Entry 4CV0 (X-ray diffraction, 2.20 A resolution); this record covers chains A and B of the 4 polymer chains in the assembly.

# Chain A (and B)
Name: Enoyl-[acyl-carrier-protein] reductase [NADPH]
Source organism: Staphylococcus aureus
Notes: EC 1.3.1.10; chain B of this document is another copy of the same molecule, construct and numbering; everything in this record applies to it too
UniProt: Q7A6D8 (Q7A6D8_STAAN); residues 1-256 here = UniProt positions 1-256
Sequence (282 residues; numbered -25 to 256; the number before each row is that of its first residue; numbers below 1 keep their minus sign (Met-25 is residue -25)):
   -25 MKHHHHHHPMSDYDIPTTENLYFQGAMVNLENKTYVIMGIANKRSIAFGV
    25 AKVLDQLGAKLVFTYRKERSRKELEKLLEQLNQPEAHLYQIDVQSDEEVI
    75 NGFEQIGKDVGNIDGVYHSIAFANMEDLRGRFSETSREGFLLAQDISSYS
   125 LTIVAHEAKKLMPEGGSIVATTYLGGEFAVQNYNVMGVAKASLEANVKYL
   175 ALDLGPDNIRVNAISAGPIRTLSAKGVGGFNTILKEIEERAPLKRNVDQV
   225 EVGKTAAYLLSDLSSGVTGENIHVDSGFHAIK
Not modelled in the structure: -25 to 2 (chain B: -25 to 1)
Differences from the reference sequence: expression tag (-25 to 0); engineered mutation Val2 (Leu in Q7A6D8)
Residues lining bound ligands:
  - NADPH (NDP; NADPH dihydro-nicotinamide-adenine-dinucleotide phosphate): Gly13, Ile14, Ala15, Ser19, Ile20, Arg40, Lys41, Ser44, Ile65, Asp66, Val67, Gln68, Ser93, Ile94, Ala95, Phe96, Ile120, Thr145, Thr146, Tyr147, Tyr157, Lys164, Ala190, Gly191, Pro192, Ile193, Thr195, Leu196, Ser197, Phe204
  - PT6 (1-(3-amino-2-methylbenzyl)-4-[2-(thiophen-2-yl)ethoxy]pyridin-2(1H)-one): Ala95, Phe96, Ala97, Leu102, Tyr147, Val154, Gln155, Asn156, Tyr157, Met160, Lys164, Pro192, Ser197, Ala198, Val201, Gly202, Gly203, Phe204, Ile207
From the paper describing this entry:
  - binding site for PT6: Tyr157
  - catalytic residues: Tyr157 (citing earlier work)
  - specificity-determining residues: Val201, Ile207 (proposed by the authors, not directly observed)
  - mutagenesis - A95V: increased growth in response to PT166

# How chain A and chain B interact
Contacting residue pairs (88):
  Val67(A) - Arg111(B)  hydrogen bond (backbone-side chain)
  Gln68(A) - Arg111(B)
  Ser69(A) - Arg111(B)
  Asp70(A) - Arg111(B)  salt bridge
  Arg105(A) - Lys133(B)
  Arg105(A) - Asp177(B)  salt bridge
  Arg105(A) - Leu178(B)
  Arg105(A) - Asp181(B)  salt bridge
  Phe106(A) - Thr126(B)
  Phe106(A) - Asn170(B)
  Phe106(A) - Tyr173(B)  hydrophobic
  Phe106(A) - Leu174(B)  hydrophobic
  Phe106(A) - Asp177(B)  hydrogen bond (backbone-side chain)
  Ser107(A) - Thr126(B)
  Ser107(A) - His130(B)
  Ser107(A) - Leu174(B)
  Ser107(A) - Asp177(B)  hydrogen bond
  Ser107(A) - Leu178(B)
  Glu108(A) - His130(B)
  Thr109(A) - Tyr123(B)  hydrogen bond (backbone-side chain)
  Ser110(A) - Tyr123(B)
  Arg111(A) - Val67(B)  hydrogen bond (side chain-backbone)
  Arg111(A) - Gln68(B)  hydrogen bond (side chain-backbone)
  Arg111(A) - Ser69(B)
  Arg111(A) - Asp70(B)  salt bridge
  Arg111(A) - Asp119(B)  salt bridge
  Arg111(A) - Tyr123(B)  hydrogen bond (backbone-side chain)
  Phe114(A) - Ser122(B)
  Phe114(A) - Tyr123(B)  hydrophobic
  Phe114(A) - Ser166(B)
  Phe114(A) - Asn170(B)
  Leu115(A) - Leu115(B)
  Leu115(A) - Gln118(B)
  Leu115(A) - Asp119(B)
  Gln118(A) - Gln118(B)  hydrogen bond
  Gln118(A) - Ser166(B)
  Asp119(A) - Arg111(B)  salt bridge
  Asp119(A) - Leu115(B)
  Ser122(A) - Phe114(B)
  Tyr123(A) - Thr109(B)  hydrogen bond (side chain-backbone)
  Tyr123(A) - Ser110(B)
  Tyr123(A) - Arg111(B)  hydrogen bond (side chain-backbone)
  Tyr123(A) - Phe114(B)  hydrophobic
  Thr126(A) - Phe106(B)
  Thr126(A) - Ser107(B)
  His130(A) - Ser107(B)
  His130(A) - Glu108(B)
  Lys133(A) - Arg105(B)
  Gly149(A) - Tyr173(B)  hydrogen bond (backbone-side chain)
  Glu151(A) - Lys172(B)  hydrogen bond (backbone-side chain)
  Phe152(A) - Tyr173(B)  hydrogen bond (backbone-side chain)
  Ala153(A) - Lys172(B)
  Ala153(A) - Tyr173(B)
  Ala153(A) - Leu176(B)  hydrophobic
  Val154(A) - Tyr173(B)  hydrogen bond (backbone-side chain)
  Gln155(A) - Leu176(B)
  Tyr157(A) - Tyr173(B)
  Asn158(A) - Tyr173(B)
  Gly161(A) - Tyr173(B)
  Val162(A) - Ser166(B)
  Val162(A) - Asn170(B)
  Ala165(A) - Ala165(B)
  Ala165(A) - Ala169(B)  hydrophobic
  Ser166(A) - Phe114(B)
  Ser166(A) - Gln118(B)  hydrogen bond
  Ser166(A) - Val162(B)
  Ala169(A) - Ala165(B)  hydrophobic
  Asn170(A) - Phe106(B)
  Asn170(A) - Val162(B)
  Lys172(A) - Glu151(B)
  Lys172(A) - Ala153(B)
  Tyr173(A) - Phe106(B)  hydrophobic
  Tyr173(A) - Gly149(B)  hydrogen bond (side chain-backbone)
  Tyr173(A) - Phe152(B)  hydrogen bond (side chain-backbone)
  Tyr173(A) - Ala153(B)
  Tyr173(A) - Val154(B)  hydrogen bond (side chain-backbone)
  Tyr173(A) - Tyr157(B)
  Tyr173(A) - Asn158(B)
  Tyr173(A) - Gly161(B)
  Leu174(A) - Phe106(B)
  Leu176(A) - Ala153(B)
  Leu176(A) - Gln155(B)
  Asp177(A) - Arg105(B)  salt bridge
  Asp177(A) - Phe106(B)  hydrogen bond (side chain-backbone)
  Asp177(A) - Ser107(B)  hydrogen bond
  Leu178(A) - Arg105(B)
  Leu178(A) - Ser107(B)
  Asp181(A) - Arg105(B)  salt bridge
Other interface residues (no listed pair), chain A (42 interface residues in all): Ile127
Other interface residues (no listed pair), chain B (43 interface residues in all): Ile127, Gly150

# Overview
42 residues of chain A and 43 residues of chain B are in contact; the contacts include 20 hydrogen bonds and 8
salt bridges. Among the polar pairs are Asp70(A)-Arg111(B), Arg105(A)-Asp177(B) and Arg105(A)-Asp181(B). From
the paper: the catalytic residue Tyr157(A); A95V of chain A increases growth in response to PT166.
Both chains are Enoyl-[acyl-carrier-protein] reductase [NADPH] (Staphylococcus aureus). Entry 4CV0 (Crystal
structure of S. aureus FabI in complex with NADPH and CG400549 (small unit cell)) was determined by X-ray
diffraction, deposited together with 4CUZ, 4CV1, 4CV2, 4CV3 and 4BKU.
